1SLD - chains B and P; structure by X-ray diffraction, 2.50 A resolution.

== Chain B ==
Protein: Streptavidin
Source organism: Streptomyces avidinii
Reference sequence: P22629 (SAV_STRAV); residues 1-135 here correspond to UniProt positions 25-159 (UniProt number = residue number + 24)
Amino-acid sequence (135 residues; each row starts with the number of its first residue):
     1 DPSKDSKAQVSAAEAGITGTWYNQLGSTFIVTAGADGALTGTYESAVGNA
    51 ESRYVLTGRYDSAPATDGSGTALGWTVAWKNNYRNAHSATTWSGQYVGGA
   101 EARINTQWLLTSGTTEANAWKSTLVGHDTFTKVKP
Unresolved in the structure: 1-12, 134-135
Curated features (UniProtKB/Swiss-Prot):
  - motif: Arg59 to Asp61 (Cell attachment site)
  - binding site (biotin): Tyr43, Tyr54, Trp92, Trp108, Trp120

== Chain P ==
Protein: Cyclo-ac-chpqfc-NH2
Amino-acid sequence (8 residues; each row starts with the number of its first residue; numbering starts at 0):
     0 XCHPQFCX
Modified residues: ACE (acetyl group) at position 0; NH2 (amino group) at position 7
Disulfide bonds: Cys1-Cys6

== Chain B / chain P interface ==
Residue-residue contacts - 21 pairs, chain B then chain P:
  Ser27(B) - Gln4(P)
  Tyr43(B) - Gln4(P)
  Ser45(B) - Pro3(P)  hydrogen bond (side chain-backbone)
  Ser45(B) - NH2_7(P)
  Ala46(B) - Phe5(P)
  Ala46(B) - NH2_7(P)  hydrogen bond (backbone-backbone)
  Tyr54(B) - Pro3(P)
  Trp79(B) - His2(P)
  Trp79(B) - Gln4(P)
  Arg84(B) - Cys1(P)  hydrogen bond (side chain-backbone)
  Arg84(B) - Pro3(P)
  Arg84(B) - Cys6(P)
  Ala86(B) - Pro3(P)  hydrophobic
  Ser88(B) - His2(P)  hydrogen bond
  Thr90(B) - Gln4(P)  hydrogen bond
  Trp92(B) - Gln4(P)
  Trp108(B) - Gln4(P)
  Trp108(B) - Phe5(P)  hydrophobic
  Leu110(B) - His2(P)
  Leu110(B) - Gln4(P)
  Leu110(B) - Phe5(P)  hydrophobic
Also at the interface, not in a pair above, chain B (14 interface residues in all): Val47

== Overview ==
Chain B and chain P form an interface of 14 and 7 residues respectively, with 5 hydrogen bonds. Polar contacts
include Ser45(B)-Pro3(P), Arg84(B)-Cys1(P) and Ser88(B)-His2(P). UniProt lists 5 biotin-binding residues on
chain B.
Chain B is Streptavidin (Streptomyces avidinii) and chain P is Cyclo-ac-chpqfc-NH2; the structure,
Streptavidin, ph 7.5, bound to cyclic disulfide-bonded peptide ligand ac-chpqfc-NH2, was determined by X-ray
diffraction, deposited together with 1SLE, 1SLF and 1SLG.
